PDB entry 1QC6 | X-ray diffraction, 2.60 A resolution | chains A and B of the 4 polymer chains in the assembly

== Chain A ==
Molecule: EVH1 domain from ena/vasp-like protein
Organism: Mus musculus
Notes: fragment: n-terminal domain; engineered mutation(s): MET 1,14,105,112 MODIFIED TO SELENOMET
Reference sequence: P70429 (EVL_MOUSE); residues 1001-1130 here correspond to UniProt positions 1-130 (UniProt number = residue number - 1000)
Chain sequence (130 residues; numbered 1001 to 1130; the number before each row is that of its first residue):
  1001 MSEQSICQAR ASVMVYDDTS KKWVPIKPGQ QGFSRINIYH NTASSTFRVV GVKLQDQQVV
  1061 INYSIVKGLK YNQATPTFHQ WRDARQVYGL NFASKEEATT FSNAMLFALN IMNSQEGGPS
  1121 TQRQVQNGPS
Unresolved in the structure: 1028-1032, 1114-1130
Modified / non-standard residues: Mse-1001, Mse-1014, Mse-1105, Mse-1112 (selenomethionine; parent Met)
Curated features (UniProtKB/Swiss-Prot):
  - modified residue: Ser-1130 (Phosphoserine)

== Chain B ==
Molecule: EVH1 domain from ena/vasp-like protein
Organism: Mus musculus
Notes: fragment: n-terminal domain; engineered mutation(s): MET 1,14,105,112 MODIFIED TO SELENOMET
Reference sequence: P70429 (EVL_MOUSE); residues 2001-2130 here correspond to UniProt positions 1-130 (UniProt number = residue number - 2000)
Chain sequence (130 residues; numbered 2001 to 2130; the number before each row is that of its first residue):
  2001 MSEQSICQAR ASVMVYDDTS KKWVPIKPGQ QGFSRINIYH NTASSTFRVV GVKLQDQQVV
  2061 INYSIVKGLK YNQATPTFHQ WRDARQVYGL NFASKEEATT FSNAMLFALN IMNSQEGGPS
  2121 TQRQVQNGPS
Unresolved in the structure: 2028-2032, 2114-2130
Modified / non-standard residues: Mse-2001, Mse-2014, Mse-2105, Mse-2112 (selenomethionine; parent Met)
Curated features (UniProtKB/Swiss-Prot):
  - modified residue: Ser-2130 (Phosphoserine)

== Interface between chain A and chain B ==
Residue-residue contacts (26; chain A residue first):
  Mse-1001(A) / Val-2015(B)
  Mse-1001(A) / Arg-2085(B)
  Mse-1001(A) / Gln-2086(B)
  Mse-1001(A) / Tyr-2088(B)
  Ser-1002(A) / Ile-2026(B)
  Ser-1002(A) / Val-2060(B)  hydrogen bond (side chain-backbone)
  Glu-1003(A) / Val-2059(B)
  Glu-1003(A) / Val-2060(B)
  Val-1015(A) / Mse-2001(B)
  Ile-1026(A) / Mse-2001(B)
  Ile-1026(A) / Ser-2002(B)
  Tyr-1039(A) / Gln-2058(B)
  Tyr-1039(A) / Val-2059(B)  hydrogen bond (side chain-backbone)
  Arg-1048(A) / Arg-2048(B)
  Val-1050(A) / Asn-2062(B)
  Gln-1058(A) / Tyr-2039(B)
  Val-1059(A) / Glu-2003(B)
  Val-1059(A) / Tyr-2039(B)  hydrogen bond (backbone-side chain)
  Val-1060(A) / Ser-2002(B)  hydrogen bond (backbone-side chain)
  Val-1060(A) / Glu-2003(B)  hydrogen bond (backbone-backbone)
  Asn-1062(A) / Glu-2003(B)
  Asn-1062(A) / Val-2050(B)
  Asn-1062(A) / Asn-2062(B)  hydrogen bond
  Arg-1085(A) / Mse-2001(B)
  Gln-1086(A) / Mse-2001(B)
  Tyr-1088(A) / Mse-2001(B)
Also at the interface, not in a pair above, chain A (16 interface residues in all): Gln-1057
Also at the interface, not in a pair above, chain B (16 interface residues in all): Gln-2057

== Overview ==
The chain A/chain B interface involves 16 residues from each chain; the contacts include 6 hydrogen bonds.
Polar contacts include Ser-1002(A)/Val-2060(B), Tyr-1039(A)/Val-2059(B) and Val-1059(A)/Tyr-2039(B).
Both chains are EVH1 domain from ena/vasp-like protein (Mus musculus). Entry 1QC6 (EVH1 domain from
ENA/VASP-like protein in complex with ACTA peptide) was determined by X-ray diffraction.
